PDB entry 2LIP | X-ray diffraction, 2.10 A resolution | chain A

Chain A:
Molecule: Lipase
From: Burkholderia cepacia
Notes: EC 3.1.1.3
UniProt: P22088 (LIP_BURCE); residues 1-320 here correspond to UniProt positions 45-364 (UniProt number = residue number + 44)
Chain sequence (320 residues; numbered 1 to 320; the number before each row is that of its first residue):
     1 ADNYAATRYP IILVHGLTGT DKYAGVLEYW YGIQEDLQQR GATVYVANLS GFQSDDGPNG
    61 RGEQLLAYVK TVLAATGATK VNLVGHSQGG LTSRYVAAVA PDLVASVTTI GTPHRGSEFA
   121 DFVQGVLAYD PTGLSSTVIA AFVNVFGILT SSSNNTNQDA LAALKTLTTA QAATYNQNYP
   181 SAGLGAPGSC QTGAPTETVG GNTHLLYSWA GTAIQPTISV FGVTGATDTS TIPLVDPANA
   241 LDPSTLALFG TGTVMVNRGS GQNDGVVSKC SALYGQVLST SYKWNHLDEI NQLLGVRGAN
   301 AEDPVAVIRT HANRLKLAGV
Disulfide bonds: C190-C270
Construct notes: conflict D2 (Ala46 in P22088), N3 (Gly47 in P22088), T18 (Ser62 in P22088), R40 (Asn84 in P22088), T92 (Ser136 in P22088), G125 (Asp169 in P22088), T137 (Ser181 in P22088), N154 (His198 in P22088), K165 (Gln209 in P22088), Q171 (Arg215 in P22088), I218 (Leu262 in P22088), I232 (Leu276 in P22088), A240 (Val284 in P22088), P243 (Leu287 in P22088), V256 (Ile300 in P22088), V266 (Leu310 in P22088), Q276 (Lys320 in P22088), N300 (Tyr344 in P22088)
Ion coordination: Ca2+: D242, D288, Q292, V296
UniProt features mapped onto this chain:
  - active site: S87 (Nucleophile), D264 (Charge relay system), H286 (Charge relay system)
  - binding site (substrate): L17, Q88
  - binding site (Ca(2+)): D242, D288, Q292, V296

Summary:
D242, D288, Q292 and V296 coordinate Ca2+. Curated annotation (UniProt) lists 3 active-site residues,
substrate-binding residues L17 and Q88 and 4 Ca2+-binding residues.
Chain A is Lipase (Burkholderia cepacia); the structure, Pseudomonas lipase open conformation, was determined
by X-ray diffraction, deposited together with 3LIP.
